1FZC - chains C and G of the 10 polymer chains in the assembly; structure by X-ray diffraction, 2.30 A resolution.

Chain C:
Protein: Fibrin
Organism: Homo sapiens
Notes: fragment: double-d
UniProtKB: P02679 (FIBG_HUMAN); aligned to UniProt positions 111-429 over residues 88-406 (the alignment contains insertions or deletions, so no single offset holds)
Sequence (319 residues; row label = number of the first residue in the row):
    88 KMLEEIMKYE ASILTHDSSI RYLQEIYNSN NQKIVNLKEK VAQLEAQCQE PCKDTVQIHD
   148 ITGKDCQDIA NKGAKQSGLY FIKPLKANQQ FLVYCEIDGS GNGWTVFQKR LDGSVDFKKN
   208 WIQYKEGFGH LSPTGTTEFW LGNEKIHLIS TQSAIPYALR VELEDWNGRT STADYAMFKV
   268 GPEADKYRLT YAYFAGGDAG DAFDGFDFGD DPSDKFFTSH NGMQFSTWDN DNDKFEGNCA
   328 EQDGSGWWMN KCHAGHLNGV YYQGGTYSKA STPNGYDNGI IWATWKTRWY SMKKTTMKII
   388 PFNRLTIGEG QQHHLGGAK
Unresolved in the structure: 88-96, 398-406
Differences from the reference sequence: conflict K88 (Ile114 in P02679)
Cystine bridges: C153-C182, C326-C339
Metal / ion sites: Ca2+: D318, D320, F322, G324

Chain G:
Protein: Fibrin
Organism: Homo sapiens
Notes: fragment: double-d
Sequence (4 residues; each row starts with the number of its first residue):
     1 GPRP

Chain C / chain G interface:
Residue-residue contacts (19; chain C residue first):
  F295(C) - G1(G)
  F295(C) - P2(G)
  D297(C) - P2(G)
  D297(C) - P4(G)
  D301(C) - P2(G)
  T305(C) - G1(G)
  T305(C) - P2(G)
  F322(C) - R3(G)
  Q329(C) - R3(G)  hydrogen bond
  D330(C) - R3(G)  salt bridge
  K338(C) - G1(G)
  K338(C) - P2(G)
  K338(C) - R3(G)
  C339(C) - G1(G)  hydrogen bond (backbone-backbone)
  C339(C) - R3(G)
  H340(C) - G1(G)  hydrogen bond (backbone-backbone)
  Y363(C) - R3(G)
  D364(C) - G1(G)
  R375(C) - P2(G)
Other interface residues (no listed pair), chain C (14 interface residues in all): A341

In short:
The interface between chain C and chain G involves 14 residues on one side and 4 on the other; the contacts
include 3 hydrogen bonds and 1 salt bridge. Polar pairs include D330(C)-R3(G), Q329(C)-R3(G) and
C339(C)-G1(G). D318(C), D320(C), F322(C) and G324(C) coordinate Ca2+.
Here chain C is Fibrin and chain G is Fibrin, both from Homo sapiens. Entry 1FZC (Crystal structure of
fragment double-D from human fibrin with two different bound ligands) was determined by X-ray diffraction.
